Entry 8J7Z (electron microscopy, 2.72 A resolution); this record covers chains A and B of the 3 polymer chains in the assembly.

Chain A (and B):
Name: FCP
Organism: Stephanocyclus meneghinianus
Notes: chain B of this document is another copy of the same molecule, construct and numbering; everything in this record applies to it too
Chain sequence (181 residues; row label = number of the first residue in the row):
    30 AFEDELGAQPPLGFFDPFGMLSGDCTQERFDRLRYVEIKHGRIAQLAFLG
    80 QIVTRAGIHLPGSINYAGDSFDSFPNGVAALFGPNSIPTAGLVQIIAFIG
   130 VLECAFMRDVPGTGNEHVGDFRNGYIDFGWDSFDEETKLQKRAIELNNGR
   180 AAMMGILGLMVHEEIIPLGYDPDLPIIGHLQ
Metal / ion sites: chlorophyll a Mg site 1 near P46 (its only coordinating residue here); Chlorophyll c2 Mg near Q123 (its only coordinating residue here); chlorophyll a Mg site 2 near E132 (its only coordinating residue here); Chlorophyll c1 Mg near N177 (its only coordinating residue here)
Ligand contacts:
  - Fucoxanthin (A86; (3S,3'S,5R,5'R,6S,6'R,8'R)-3,5'-dihydroxy-8-oxo-6',7'-didehydro-5,5',6,6',7,8-hexahydro-5,6-epoxy-beta,beta-caroten-3'- yl acetate), molecule 1: P39, P40, L41, N176, R179, A180, M183, Y199
  - Fucoxanthin (A86), molecule 2: F44, P46, F47, H69, I72, A73, A76, Q80, G106, V107, A109, L110, M182, M183, I185, L186, M189
  - Fucoxanthin (A86), molecule 3: M49, R58, L186, M189, V190, E193, I194, L197
  - Fucoxanthin (A86), molecule 4: K68, I72, L75, S92, I93, N94, Y95, F100, I124, F127, I128, L131, E132, M136, F150
  - Fucoxanthin (A86), molecule 5: Q74, L75, F77, L78, F157, N177, A180, A181, G184, G187, L188, L203, P204, I206
  - Fucoxanthin (A86), molecule 6: F77, I81, R84, A85, K170, I205, I206
  - Fucoxanthin (A86), molecule 7: E132, C133, R137
  - Fucoxanthin (A86), molecule 8: A134, F135, M136, R137, V139, T142, F150, R151, N152, Y154, I155, F157, F162, K170
  - chlorophyll a (CLA), molecule 1: F31, E34, L35, G36, A37, L41, G42, F43, F44, D45, P46, F47, M49, L50, F59, L62, R63, V65, E66, H69, R179, M182, M183
  - chlorophyll a (CLA), molecule 2: Q38, P39, P40, Q169, A172, I173, N176, N177, A180
  - chlorophyll a (CLA), molecule 3: F43, F44, D45, P46, F47, G48, S51
  - chlorophyll a (CLA), molecule 4: R61, Y64, V65, K68, H69, I72, I125, I128, G129, E132, C133
  - chlorophyll a (CLA), molecule 5: R71, Q74, L75, M136, H146, G148, D149, F150, R151, D156, F157, G158, W159, F162, K170, R171, I173, E174, N177
  - chlorophyll a (CLA), molecule 6: I72, L75, A76, L78, G79, V82, T83, I87, H88, L89, I93, F100, F103, P104, A109, L110, I116, I124, L131, F135, I155
  - chlorophyll a (CLA), molecule 7: T118, A119, V122, Q123
  - chlorophyll a (CLA), molecule 8: A126, G129, V130
  - chlorophyll a (CLA), molecule 9: V130, L131, A134, F135
  - chlorophyll a (CLA), molecule 10: M183, L186, G187, V190, H191, I194, Y199, P201, L203, P204
  - chlorophyll a (CLA), molecule 11: L186, V190, I194, L197, Y199
  - Chlorophyll c1 (KC1): F77, L78, K170, I173, N177, A180
  - Chlorophyll c2 (KC2), molecule 1: R58, R61, L62, V65, H69, L186
  - Chlorophyll c2 (KC2), molecule 2: I93, N94, Y95, P117, A119, G120, Q123, I124, F127
Reported in the primary citation:
  - binding site for sulfoquinovosyldiacylglycerol: T118

How chain A and chain B interact:
Pairs across the interface (11; chain A residue first):
  V130(A) - F47(B)  hydrophobic
  C133(A) - M49(B)
  A134(A) - F47(B)
  R137(A) - G48(B)  hydrogen bond (side chain-backbone)
  R137(A) - M49(B)
  R137(A) - S51(B)
  V139(A) - S51(B)
  V139(A) - G52(B)
  P140(A) - G52(B)
  P140(A) - D53(B)  hydrogen bond (backbone-backbone)
  G141(A) - D53(B)

In short:
Chain A and chain B form an interface of 7 and 6 residues respectively; the contacts include 2 hydrogen bonds.
Polar contacts include R137(A)-G48(B) and P140(A)-D53(B). Chain A binds 8 copies of Fucoxanthin, 11 copies of
chlorophyll a, Chlorophyll c2 and Chlorophyll c1. The paper reports a binding site for
sulfoquinovosyldiacylglycerol at T118(A).
Chain A and chain B are both FCP (Stephanocyclus meneghinianus); the structure, Structure of FCP trimer in
Cyclotella meneghiniana, was determined by electron microscopy together with 8W4O and 8W4P from the same
study.
